6Q0B - chains 2 and 3 of the 5 polymer chains in the assembly; structure by electron microscopy, 3.40 A resolution.

# Chain 2
Protein: Capsid protein VP2
Source organism: Poliovirus type 1 (strain Mahoney)
Reference sequence: P03300 (POLG_POL1M); residues 1-272 here correspond to UniProt positions 70-341 (UniProt number = residue number + 69)
Chain sequence (272 residues; numbered 1 to 272; the number before each row is that of its first residue):
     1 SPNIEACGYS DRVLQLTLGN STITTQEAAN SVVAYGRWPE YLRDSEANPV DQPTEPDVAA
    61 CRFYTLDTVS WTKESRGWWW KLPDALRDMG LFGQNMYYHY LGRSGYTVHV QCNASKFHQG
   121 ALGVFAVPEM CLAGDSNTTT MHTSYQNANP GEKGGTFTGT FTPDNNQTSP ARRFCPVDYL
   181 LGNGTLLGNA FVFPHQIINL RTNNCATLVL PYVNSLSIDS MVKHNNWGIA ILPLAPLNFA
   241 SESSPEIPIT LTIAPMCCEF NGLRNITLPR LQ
Not modelled in the structure: 1-11, 46-48, 135-142, 161-173, 270-272
UniProt features mapped onto this chain:
  - site: Q272 (Cleavage)

# Chain 3
Protein: Capsid protein VP3
Source organism: Poliovirus type 1 (strain Mahoney)
Reference sequence: P03300 (POLG_POL1M); residues 1-238 here correspond to UniProt positions 342-579 (UniProt number = residue number + 341)
Chain sequence (238 residues; row label = number of the first residue in the row):
     1 GLPVMNTPGS NQYLTADNFQ SPCALPEFDV TPPIDIPGEV KNMMELAEID TMIPFDLSAT
    61 KKNTMEMYRV RLSDKPHTDD PILCLSLSPA SDPRLSHTML GEILNYYTHW AGSLKFTFLF
   121 CGSMMATGKL LVSYAPPGAD PPKKRKEAML GTHVIWDIGL QSSCTMVVPW ISNTTYRQTI
   181 DDSFTEGGYI SVFYQTRIVV PLSTPREMDI LGFVSACNDF SVRLLRDTTH IEQKALAQ
Not modelled in the structure: 182-184, 232-238
Differences from the reference sequence: conflict S123 (Phe464 in P03300)
UniProt features mapped onto this chain:
  - site: Q238 (Cleavage)

# How chain 2 and chain 3 interact
Residue-residue contacts - 64 pairs, chain 2 then chain 3:
  Y35(2) with G38(3)
  R37(2) with D35(3), salt bridge; P37(3)
  R76(2) with T64(3); M65(3)
  K116(2) with S123(3); M124(3); M125(3)
  F117(2) with M125(3), hydrophobic; T204(3)
  Q119(2) with G122(3); S123(3); P205(3); E207(3), hydrogen bond (side chain-backbone)
  A121(2) with C121(3), hydrophobic
  D178(2) with M65(3)
  Y179(2) with N63(3), hydrogen bond (side chain-backbone); T64(3); M65(3), hydrophobic
  L186(2) with M67(3), hydrophobic; Y68(3); H97(3)
  L187(2) with M65(3), hydrophobic; Y68(3), hydrogen bond (backbone-side chain)
  G188(2) with T51(3); M52(3), hydrogen bond (backbone-backbone); Y68(3), hydrogen bond (backbone-side chain)
  N189(2) with T51(3); H97(3); T98(3); M99(3), hydrogen bond (side chain-backbone)
  F191(2) with I49(3); D50(3); T51(3); M52(3), hydrophobic
  V192(2) with I49(3), hydrophobic
  I197(2) with L119(3), hydrophobic
  N199(2) with L119(3); F120(3), hydrogen bond (side chain-backbone); C121(3)
  R201(2) with F120(3); G122(3); S123(3), hydrogen bond (side chain-backbone); M124(3); I158(3), hydrogen bond (side chain-backbone); S162(3)
  T202(2) with S162(3)
  Y212(2) with P37(3)
  V213(2) with P37(3), hydrophobic
  N214(2) with I34(3); I36(3)
  L216(2) with I34(3)
  L234(2) with R69(3), hydrogen bond (backbone-side chain); L211(3), hydrophobic
  A235(2) with R69(3); C121(3); D209(3)
  P236(2) with R69(3); D209(3)
  N238(2) with P205(3)
  F239(2) with P205(3)
  A240(2) with S203(3); T204(3)
  S241(2) with S203(3), hydrogen bond
Interface residues without a listed pair, chain 2 (37 interface residues in all): R43, G120, P211, S215, S217, L232, P233
Interface residues without a listed pair, chain 3 (38 interface residues in all): E102, A126, G159, P201, F213

# Overview
Chain 2 and chain 3 form an interface of 37 and 38 residues respectively, with 11 hydrogen bonds and 1 salt
bridge. Among the polar pairs are R37(2)-D35(3), Q119(2)-E207(3) and Y179(2)-N63(3).
Chain 2 is Capsid protein VP2 and chain 3 is Capsid protein VP3, both from Poliovirus type 1 (strain Mahoney);
the structure, Poliovirus (Type 1 Mahoney), receptor-catalysed 135S particle incubated with anti-VP1 mAb at RT
for 1 hr, was determined by electron microscopy, deposited together with 6PSZ, 6P9O and 6P9W.
